Entry 9N6B (electron microscopy, 3.09 A resolution); this record covers chains B and F of the 8 polymer chains in the assembly.

== Chain B ==
Name: AAA family ATPase
From: Escherichia coli
Reference sequence: A0AAD2V6K7 (A0AAD2V6K7_ECOLX); residues 2-544 here = UniProt positions 2-544
Chain sequence (552 residues; numbered -7 to 544; the number before each row is that of its first residue; numbers below 1 keep their minus sign (Met-7 is residue -7)):
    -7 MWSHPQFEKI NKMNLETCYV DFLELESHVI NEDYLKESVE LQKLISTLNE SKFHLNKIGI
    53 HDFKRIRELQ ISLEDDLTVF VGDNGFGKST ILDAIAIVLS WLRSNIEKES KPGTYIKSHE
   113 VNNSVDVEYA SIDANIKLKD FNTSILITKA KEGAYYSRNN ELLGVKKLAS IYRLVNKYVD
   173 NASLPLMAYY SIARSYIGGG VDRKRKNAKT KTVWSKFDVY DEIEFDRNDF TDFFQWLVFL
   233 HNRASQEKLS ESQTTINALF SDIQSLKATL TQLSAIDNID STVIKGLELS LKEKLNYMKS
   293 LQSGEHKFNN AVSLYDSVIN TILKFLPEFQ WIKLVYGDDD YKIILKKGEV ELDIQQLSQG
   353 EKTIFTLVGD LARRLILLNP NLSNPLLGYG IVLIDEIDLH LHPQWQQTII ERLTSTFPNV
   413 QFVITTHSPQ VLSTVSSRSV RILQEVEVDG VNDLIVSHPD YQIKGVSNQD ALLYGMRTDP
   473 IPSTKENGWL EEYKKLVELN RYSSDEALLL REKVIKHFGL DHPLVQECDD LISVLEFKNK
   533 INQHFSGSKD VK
Disordered / not traced: -7 to 3, 188-203, 268-272, 538-544
Differences from the reference sequence: expression tag (-7 to 1); conflict Gly156 (Glu in A0AAD2V6K7)
Ligand contacts: ATP (adenosine-5'-triphosphate): Lys56, Arg57, Asp75, Asn76, Gly77, Phe78, Gly79, Lys80, Ser81, Thr82, His111, Val113, Asn114, Asn115, Asp387
Reported in the primary citation:
  - mutagenesis - R195E/K196E/R197E/K198E/K201E/K203E: decreased growth
  - catalytic residues: Asp387 (proposed by the authors, not directly observed)

== Chain F ==
Name: TIGR02646 family protein
From: Escherichia coli
Reference sequence: A0AAD2V7M6 (A0AAD2V7M6_ECOLX); numbering as in UniProt (aligned over 1-227)
Chain sequence (227 residues; each row starts with the number of its first residue):
     1 MKYLSRQMPG PSVLNKFDYR RDDWNSLSSN DKKEIWEEII KMQGKLCAYC EKKIEHHKSG
    61 GKNKVERHIE HFYRKSYYKN LTFEWSNLFG SCGEPQRCGF YKDKQKYNDD DLIKADRQNP
   121 DVFFHFLENG DVHIREGLNE KEHKMAEVTL RVFNLNPSSG GVKAERRRAI ELSMTLIKEL
   181 VGCASQLIES GCEIEDVRSM VFDEFKKNVK DRCFTTAIKH VFENRMP
Disordered / not traced: 59-61
Metal / ion sites: Zn2+: Cys47, Cys50, Cys92, Cys98
Reported in the primary citation:
  - catalytic residues: His71 (proposed by the authors, not directly observed)
  - mutagenesis - H71A: increased growth in response to exonuclease

== How chain B and chain F interact ==
Residue-residue contacts - 10 pairs, chain B then chain F:
  Pro515(B) - Leu172(F)  hydrophobic
  Gln518(B) - Arg212(F)
  Asp522(B) - Leu176(F)
  Ser525(B) - Asn208(F)  hydrogen bond
  Val526(B) - Glu179(F)
  Phe529(B) - Glu204(F)
  Lys530(B) - Cys183(F)
  Ile533(B) - Leu187(F)  hydrophobic
  Ile533(B) - Met200(F)  hydrophobic
  Phe537(B) - Asp196(F)
Other interface residues (no listed pair), chain B (10 interface residues in all): Asp513
Other interface residues (no listed pair), chain F (14 interface residues in all): Lys53, His57, Leu180, Val201

== Summary ==
10 residues of chain B and 14 residues of chain F are in contact, with 1 hydrogen bond. The hydrogen-bonded
pair is Ser525(B)-Asn208(F). Bound to chain B: ATP. The Zn2+ site is built by Cys47(F), Cys50(F), Cys92(F) and
Cys98(F). From the paper: catalytic residues Asp387(B) and His71(F); R195E/K196E/R197E/K198E/K201E/K203E of
chain B reduce growth.
Here chain B is AAA family ATPase and chain F is TIGR02646 family protein, both from Escherichia coli. Entry
9N6B (Structure of the retron IA complex with HNH nuclease in the "up" orientation) was determined by electron
microscopy (same publication as 9N69 and 9N6C).
